PDB entry 8BEF | electron microscopy, 2.13 A resolution | chains A and H of the 22 polymer chains in the assembly

# Chain A
Name: NADH-ubiquinone oxidoreductase chain 3
Source organism: Arabidopsis thaliana
Notes: EC 7.1.1.2
Reference sequence: P92533 (NU3M_ARATH); residue numbers follow UniProt; this construct covers 1-119
Chain sequence (119 residues; each row starts with the number of its first residue):
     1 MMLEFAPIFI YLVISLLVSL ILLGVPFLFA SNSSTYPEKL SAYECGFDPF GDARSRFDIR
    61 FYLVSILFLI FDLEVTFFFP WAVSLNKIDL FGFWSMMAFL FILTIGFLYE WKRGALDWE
Disordered / not traced: 30-54
Modified / non-standard residues: M1 (N-formylmethionine; FME)
Small-molecule neighbours:
  - 1,2-diacyl-glycerol-3-sn-phosphate (3PH): A98, F101, I102
  - phosphatidylglycerol (PGT; (1S)-2-{[{[(2R)-2,3-dihydroxypropyl]oxy}(hydroxy)phosphoryl]oxy}-1-[(palmitoyloxy)methyl]ethyl stearate): I88, D89, L90, F91, W94, S95, M97, A98, L100, F101, T104
  - Q7G (2-{[(4-O-alpha-D-glucopyranosyl-alpha-D-glucopyranosyl)oxy]methyl}-4-{[(3beta,9beta,14beta,17beta,25R)-spirost-5-en-3-yl]oxy}butyl 4-O-alpha-D-glucopyranosyl-alpha-D-glucopyranoside): F5, A6, I8, F9, L12
  - Ubiquinone-9 (UQ9): I21, L22, V25

# Chain H
Name: NADH-ubiquinone oxidoreductase chain 1
Source organism: Arabidopsis thaliana
Notes: EC 7.1.1.2
Reference sequence: B5TM92 (B5TM92_ARATH); residue numbers follow UniProt; this construct covers 1-325
Chain sequence (325 residues; each row starts with the number of its first residue):
     1 MYIAVPAEIL GIILPLLLGV AFLVLAERKV MAFVQRRKGP DVVGSFGLLQ PLADGLKLIL
    61 KEPISPSSAN FFLFRMAPVA TFMLSLVAWA VVPFDYGMVL SDLNIGLLYL FAISSLGVYG
   121 IIIAGRSSNS KYAFLGALRS AAQMVSYEVS IGLILITVLI CVGSCNLSEI VMAQKQIWFG
   181 IPLFPVLVMF FISCLAETNR APFDLPEAEA ELVAGYNVEY SSMGFALFFL GEYANMILMS
   241 GLCTLFFLGG WLPILDLPIF KKIPGSIWFS IKVLFFLFLY IWVRAAFPRY RYDQLMGLGW
   301 KVFLPLSLAW VVSVSGLLVT FQWLP
Disordered / not traced: 1
Small-molecule neighbours:
  - phosphatidylethanolamine (PTY): F184, P185, L187, V188, M189, F191, I192, L195, P202, F275, F276, L279, V283, F287, Y290, L298, V302, F303, L306, W310
  - Q7G (2-{[(4-O-alpha-D-glucopyranosyl-alpha-D-glucopyranosyl)oxy]methyl}-4-{[(3beta,9beta,14beta,17beta,25R)-spirost-5-en-3-yl]oxy}butyl 4-O-alpha-D-glucopyranosyl-alpha-D-glucopyranoside), molecule 1: I3, A4, A7, L10
  - Q7G, molecule 2: D95, Y96, M98, M172, W251, L252, P264, G265, S266, I267
  - Q7G, molecule 3: Y109, I113, L116
  - Ubiquinone-9 (UQ9): L17, A21, V24, R28, P51, L52, D54, G55, L56, L58, I59, F225, F229, L230

# Interface between chain A and chain H
Residue-residue contacts (90):
  E4(A) - L100(H)
  E4(A) - S101(H)  hydrogen bond (backbone-side chain)
  E4(A) - D102(H)  hydrogen bond (side chain-backbone)
  E4(A) - L103(H)
  F5(A) - L103(H)  hydrophobic
  A6(A) - Y2(H)  hydrophobic
  P7(A) - I9(H)
  P7(A) - L100(H)  hydrophobic
  I8(A) - A90(H)  hydrophobic
  I8(A) - S101(H)
  I8(A) - L103(H)  hydrophobic
  I8(A) - Y109(H)
  I10(A) - V5(H)  hydrophobic
  I10(A) - I9(H)  hydrophobic
  Y11(A) - I9(H)
  Y11(A) - I12(H)
  Y11(A) - I13(H)
  Y11(A) - L86(H)  hydrogen bond (side chain-backbone)
  Y11(A) - V87(H)  hydrophobic
  Y11(A) - W89(H)
  Y11(A) - L100(H)  hydrophobic
  L12(A) - M83(H)
  L12(A) - V87(H)  hydrophobic
  I14(A) - P6(H)  hydrophobic
  I14(A) - I9(H)  hydrophobic
  I14(A) - L10(H)  hydrophobic
  S15(A) - I13(H)
  S15(A) - L86(H)
  L16(A) - M83(H)  hydrophobic
  S19(A) - V79(H)
  S19(A) - F82(H)
  S19(A) - M83(H)
  L22(A) - M223(H)
  L23(A) - R75(H)
  L23(A) - V79(H)  hydrophobic
  L23(A) - M223(H)
  L23(A) - G224(H)
  L23(A) - L227(H)  hydrophobic
  P26(A) - I59(H)
  P26(A) - K61(H)
  P26(A) - P63(H)
  P26(A) - S222(H)
  P26(A) - M223(H)  hydrophobic
  F27(A) - P63(H)  hydrophobic
  F27(A) - R75(H)
  F29(A) - L60(H)  hydrophobic
  R56(A) - K131(H)
  F61(A) - L138(H)
  F61(A) - Y292(H)
  V64(A) - S146(H)
  V64(A) - M296(H)  hydrophobic
  V64(A) - W300(H)
  L67(A) - W300(H)  hydrophobic
  F68(A) - V145(H)
  F68(A) - E148(H)
  F68(A) - V149(H)  hydrophobic
  F68(A) - W300(H)
  F71(A) - V149(H)  hydrophobic
  F71(A) - L304(H)  hydrophobic
  D72(A) - F111(H)
  E74(A) - L308(H)
  V75(A) - F111(H)  hydrophobic
  F78(A) - L153(H)  hydrophobic
  F78(A) - I156(H)  hydrophobic
  F78(A) - L308(H)  hydrophobic
  F78(A) - V311(H)  hydrophobic
  F79(A) - L108(H)  hydrophobic
  F79(A) - I156(H)  hydrophobic
  F79(A) - L159(H)  hydrophobic
  F79(A) - C165(H)  hydrophobic
  W81(A) - I160(H)  hydrophobic
  W81(A) - S315(H)
  A82(A) - L159(H)  hydrophobic
  A82(A) - I160(H)  hydrophobic
  V83(A) - L159(H)  hydrophobic
  L85(A) - L324(H)
  N86(A) - P325(H)  hydrogen bond (side chain-backbone)
  L90(A) - V319(H)  hydrophobic
  F93(A) - S315(H)
  F93(A) - G316(H)
  F107(A) - W300(H)
  F107(A) - L304(H)  hydrophobic
  W111(A) - K301(H)
  L116(A) - W300(H)  hydrophobic
  L116(A) - K301(H)  hydrogen bond (backbone-side chain)
  D117(A) - K301(H)  salt bridge
  W118(A) - Y292(H)
  W118(A) - D293(H)
  W118(A) - M296(H)
  E119(A) - D293(H)
Also at the interface, not in a pair above, chain A (46 interface residues in all): L3, V18, M97, L100, T104
Also at the interface, not in a pair above, chain H (67 interface residues in all): L17, V91, I105, L107, L135, R139, A142, G152, G163, S164, G297, P305, V312

# In short
46 residues of chain A and 67 residues of chain H are in contact; the contacts include 5 hydrogen bonds and 1
salt bridge. Among the polar pairs are D117(A)-K301(H), E4(A)-S101(H) and E4(A)-D102(H).
Here chain A is NADH-ubiquinone oxidoreductase chain 3 and chain H is NADH-ubiquinone oxidoreductase chain 1,
both from Arabidopsis thaliana. Entry 8BEF (Cryo-EM structure of the Arabidopsis thaliana I+III2 supercomplex
(CI membrane core)) was determined by electron microscopy (same publication as 8BED, 8BEE, 8BEH, 8BEL, 8BEP,
8BPX, 8BQ5 and 8BQ6).
